8I6S - chains A and C of the 5 polymer chains in the assembly; structure by electron microscopy, 4.40 A resolution (low resolution: residue-level contacts below are approximate; hydrogen-bond / salt-bridge calls are withheld).

# Chain A (and C)
Protein: Cell division protein FtsX
From: Pseudomonas aeruginosa
Notes: chain C of this document is another copy of the same molecule, construct and numbering; everything in this record applies to it too
UniProtKB: A0A072ZG76 (A0A072ZG76_PSEAI); residue numbers follow UniProt; this construct covers 1-335
Amino-acid sequence (335 residues; each row starts with the number of its first residue):
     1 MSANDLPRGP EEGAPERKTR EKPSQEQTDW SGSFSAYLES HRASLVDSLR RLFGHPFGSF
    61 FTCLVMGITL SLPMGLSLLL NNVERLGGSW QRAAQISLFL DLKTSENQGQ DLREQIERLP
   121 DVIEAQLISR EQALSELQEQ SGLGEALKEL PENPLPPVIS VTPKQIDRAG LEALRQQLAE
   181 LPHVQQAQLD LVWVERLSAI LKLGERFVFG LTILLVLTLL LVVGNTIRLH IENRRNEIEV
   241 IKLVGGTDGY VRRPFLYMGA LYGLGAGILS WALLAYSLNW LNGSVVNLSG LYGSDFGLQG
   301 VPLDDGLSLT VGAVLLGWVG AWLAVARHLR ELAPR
Not modelled in the structure: 1-34 (chain C: 1-32)

# How chain A and chain C interact
Pairs across the interface (59):
  His-55(A) / Arg-327(C)
  Phe-61(A) / Gly-224(C)
  Phe-61(A) / Arg-228(C)
  Thr-62(A) / Asn-225(C)
  Leu-64(A) / Leu-221(C)
  Val-65(A) / Leu-221(C)
  Val-65(A) / Val-222(C)
  Val-65(A) / Asn-225(C)
  Ile-68(A) / Thr-218(C)
  Ile-68(A) / Leu-221(C)
  Thr-69(A) / Thr-218(C)
  Thr-69(A) / Val-222(C)
  Leu-72(A) / Leu-214(C)
  Leu-72(A) / Leu-215(C)
  Trp-90(A) / Ile-200(C)
  Gln-140(A) / Gln-188(C)
  Ser-141(A) / Gln-186(C)
  Asp-190(A) / Gln-140(C)
  Glu-195(A) / Leu-291(C)
  Arg-196(A) / Leu-291(C)
  Arg-196(A) / Tyr-292(C)
  Ala-199(A) / Leu-288(C)
  Ile-200(A) / Leu-288(C)
  Lys-202(A) / Ser-284(C)
  Leu-203(A) / Ser-284(C)
  Arg-206(A) / Trp-280(C)
  Arg-206(A) / Leu-281(C)
  Phe-207(A) / Leu-79(C)
  Leu-214(A) / Leu-72(C)
  Leu-215(A) / Leu-72(C)
  Leu-217(A) / Ile-68(C)
  Thr-218(A) / Ile-68(C)
  Thr-218(A) / Thr-69(C)
  Thr-218(A) / Leu-72(C)
  Leu-221(A) / Phe-61(C)
  Leu-221(A) / Leu-64(C)
  Leu-221(A) / Val-65(C)
  Val-222(A) / Val-65(C)
  Val-222(A) / Thr-69(C)
  Val-222(A) / Val-222(C)
  Gly-224(A) / Phe-61(C)
  Asn-225(A) / Phe-61(C)
  Asn-225(A) / Thr-62(C)
  Asn-225(A) / Val-65(C)
  Asn-225(A) / Thr-226(C)
  Arg-228(A) / Phe-61(C)
  Leu-229(A) / Leu-229(C)
  Leu-229(A) / His-230(C)
  Leu-229(A) / Asn-233(C)
  His-230(A) / Leu-229(C)
  Glu-232(A) / Asn-233(C)
  Asn-233(A) / Glu-232(C)
  Asn-233(A) / Asn-233(C)
  Leu-281(A) / Phe-207(C)
  Leu-288(A) / Ala-199(C)
  Leu-288(A) / Ile-200(C)
  Leu-291(A) / Glu-195(C)
  Leu-291(A) / Arg-196(C)
  Tyr-292(A) / Trp-193(C)
Other interface residues (no listed pair), chain A (46 interface residues in all): Gly-58, Ser-71, Leu-79, Leu-143, Gln-188, Leu-211, Thr-226, Trp-280, Ser-284
Other interface residues (no listed pair), chain C (45 interface residues in all): Gly-58, Ser-71, Leu-76, Ser-141, Leu-203, Arg-206, Leu-217, Arg-235

# Overview
The interface between chain A and chain C involves 46 residues on one side and 45 on the other.
Both chains are Cell division protein FtsX (Pseudomonas aeruginosa). Entry 8I6S (Cryo-EM structure of
Pseudomonas aeruginosa FtsE(E163Q)X/EnvC complex with ATP in peptidisc) was determined by electron microscopy
(same publication as 8I6O, 8I6Q and 8I6R).
